PDB entry 8Z1Z | electron microscopy, 3.26 A resolution | chains A and F of the 5 polymer chains in the assembly

== Chain A ==
Molecule: Dipeptide transport system permease protein DppB
Source organism: Escherichia coli K-12
UniProt: P0AEF8 (DPPB_ECOLI); numbering as in UniProt (aligned over 1-339)
Sequence (339 residues; each row starts with the number of its first residue):
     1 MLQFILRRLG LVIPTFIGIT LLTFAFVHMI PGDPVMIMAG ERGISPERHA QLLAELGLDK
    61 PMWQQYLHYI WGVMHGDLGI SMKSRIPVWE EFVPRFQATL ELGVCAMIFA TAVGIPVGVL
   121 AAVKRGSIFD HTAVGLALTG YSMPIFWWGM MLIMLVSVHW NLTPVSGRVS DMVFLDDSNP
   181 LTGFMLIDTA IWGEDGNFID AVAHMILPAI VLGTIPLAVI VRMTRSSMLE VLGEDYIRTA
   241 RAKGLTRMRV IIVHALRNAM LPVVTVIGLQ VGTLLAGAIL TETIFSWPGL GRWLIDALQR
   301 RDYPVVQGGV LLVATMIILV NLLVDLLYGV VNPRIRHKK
Disordered / not traced: 1-5, 30-62, 337-339

== Chain F ==
Molecule: Dipeptide-binding protein
Source organism: Escherichia coli K-12
UniProt: P23847 (DPPA_ECOLI); numbering as in UniProt (aligned over 1-535)
Sequence (535 residues; row label = number of the first residue in the row):
     1 MRISLKKSGM LKLGLSLVAM TVAASVQAKT LVYCSEGSPE GFNPQLFTSG TTYDASSVPL
    61 YNRLVEFKIG TTEVIPGLAE KWEVSEDGKT YTFHLRKGVK WHDNKEFKPT RELNADDVVF
   121 SFDRQKNAQN PYHKVSGGSY EYFEGMGLPE LISEVKKVDD NTVQFVLTRP EAPFLADLAM
   181 DFASILSKEY ADAMMKAGTP EKLDLNPIGT GPFQLQQYQK DSRIRYKAFD GYWGTKPQID
   241 TLVFSITPDA SVRYAKLQKN ECQVMPYPNP ADIARMKQDK SINLMEMPGL NVGYLSYNVQ
   301 KKPLDDVKVR QALTYAVNKD AIIKAVYQGA GVSAKNLIPP TMWGYNDDVQ DYTYDPEKAK
   361 ALLKEAGLEK GFSIDLWAMP VQDPYNPNAR RMAEMIQADW AKVGVQAKIV TYEWGEYLKR
   421 AKDGEHQTVM MGWTGRNGDP DNFFATLFSC AASEQGSNYS KWCYKPFEDL IQPARATDDH
   481 NKRVELYKQA QVVMHDQAPA LIIAHSTVFE PVRKEVKGYV VDPLGKHHFE NVSIE
Disordered / not traced: 1-28
Construct notes: engineered mutation Asp383 (Arg in P23847), Arg436 (Asp in P23847)
Curated features (UniProtKB/Swiss-Prot):
  - binding site (glycyl-L-leucine): Thr48 to Gly50
Cystine bridges: Cys34-Cys262

== Interface between chain A and chain F ==
Contacting residue pairs (38; chain A residue first):
  Lys83(A) - Glu40(F)
  Arg85(A) - Ser136(F)  hydrogen bond (side chain-backbone)
  Arg85(A) - Gly137(F)  hydrogen bond (side chain-backbone)
  Ile86(A) - Leu205(F)  hydrophobic
  Ile86(A) - Lys220(F)
  Glu91(A) - Lys220(F)  salt bridge
  Arg95(A) - Lys220(F)
  Arg95(A) - Asp221(F)  salt bridge
  Met150(A) - Ser251(F)
  Ile153(A) - Ala255(F)  hydrophobic
  Ser157(A) - Lys259(F)
  Val158(A) - Ala255(F)  hydrophobic
  Asn161(A) - Lys259(F)  hydrogen bond
  Val165(A) - Val252(F)  hydrophobic
  Val165(A) - Lys259(F)
  Val165(A) - Glu261(F)  hydrogen bond (backbone-side chain)
  Ser166(A) - Val252(F)
  Ser166(A) - Lys256(F)
  Ser166(A) - Glu261(F)  hydrogen bond (backbone-side chain)
  Ser170(A) - Arg223(F)
  Asp171(A) - Arg223(F)  hydrogen bond (backbone-side chain)
  Asp171(A) - Arg225(F)
  Asp171(A) - Ser245(F)  hydrogen bond
  Asp171(A) - Lys256(F)  salt bridge
  Met172(A) - Thr30(F)
  Met172(A) - Val32(F)  hydrophobic
  Val173(A) - Arg223(F)  hydrogen bond (backbone-side chain)
  Phe174(A) - Gln217(F)
  Phe174(A) - Arg225(F)
  Leu175(A) - Gln217(F)
  Thr283(A) - Pro248(F)
  Ile284(A) - Asp249(F)
  Ile284(A) - Val252(F)
  Ser286(A) - Ile246(F)
  Pro288(A) - Lys220(F)
  Arg292(A) - Asp221(F)  hydrogen bond (side chain-backbone)
  Gln299(A) - Glu413(F)  hydrogen bond
  Arg300(A) - Glu40(F)  salt bridge
Interface residues without a listed pair, chain A (31 interface residues in all): Ser84, Glu90, Phe146, Met154, Pro164, Arg301
Interface residues without a listed pair, chain F (28 interface residues in all): Leu46, Glu201, Ser222, Val243, Thr247, Gln258

== Overview ==
Chain A and chain F form an interface of 31 and 28 residues respectively, with 10 hydrogen bonds and 4 salt
bridges. Polar pairs include Glu91(A)-Lys220(F), Arg95(A)-Asp221(F) and Asp171(A)-Lys256(F). From UniProt: 3
glycyl-L-leucine-binding residues on chain F.
Here chain A is Dipeptide transport system permease protein DppB and chain F is Dipeptide-binding protein,
both from Escherichia coli K-12. Entry 8Z1Z (Cryo-EM structure of Escherichia coli DppAR383D+D436RBCDF in
pre-catalytic state) was determined by electron microscopy.
